9MU4 - chains e and T of the 10 polymer chains in the assembly; structure by electron microscopy, 3.29 A resolution.

Chain e:
Molecule: Histone H3
From: Drosophila melanogaster
Reference sequence: P02299 (H3_DROME); residues 37-136 here = UniProt positions 37-136
Chain sequence (100 residues; row label = number of the first residue in the row):
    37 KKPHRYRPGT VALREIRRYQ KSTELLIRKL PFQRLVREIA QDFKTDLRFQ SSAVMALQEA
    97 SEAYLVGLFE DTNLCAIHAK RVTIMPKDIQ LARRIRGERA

Chain T:
Molecule: 164-nt DNA strand
From: Drosophila melanogaster
Sequence (164 nucleotides; each row starts with the number of its first residue; numbers below 1 keep their minus sign (DT-87 is residue -87)):
   -87 TATATATATA TATATATCAG AATCCCGGTG CCGAGGCCGC TCAATTGGTC GTAGACAGCT
   -27 CTAGCACCGC TTAAACGCAC GTACGCGCTG TCCCCCGCGT TTTAACCGCC AAGGGGATTA
    33 CTCCCTAGTC TCCAGGCACG TGTCAGATAT ATACATCGAT ATAT

Interface between chain e and chain T:
Residue-residue contacts - 25 pairs, chain e then chain T:
  His40(e) - DG-68(T)  sugar contact
  Arg41(e) - DG9(T)  hydrogen bond to the base
  Arg41(e) - DC10(T)  sugar contact
  Tyr42(e) - DA-66(T)  sugar contact
  Tyr42(e) - DG9(T)  sugar contact
  Tyr42(e) - DC10(T)  hydrogen bond to the phosphate
  Arg43(e) - DG9(T)  sugar contact
  Pro44(e) - DG9(T)  sugar contact
  Gly45(e) - DG9(T)  hydrogen bond to the phosphate
  Val47(e) - DG9(T)  phosphate contact
  Val47(e) - DC10(T)  phosphate contact
  Ala48(e) - DG9(T)  phosphate contact
  Arg50(e) - DA-66(T)  phosphate contact
  Arg50(e) - DT-65(T)  salt bridge to the phosphate
  Arg54(e) - DT-65(T)  salt bridge to the phosphate
  Lys57(e) - DC-64(T)  salt bridge to the phosphate
  Arg64(e) - DC18(T)  phosphate contact
  Lys65(e) - DC18(T)  hydrogen bond to the phosphate
  Leu66(e) - DA17(T)  phosphate contact
  Leu66(e) - DC18(T)  phosphate contact
  Pro67(e) - DA17(T)  phosphate contact
  Arg70(e) - DA17(T)  salt bridge to the phosphate
  Asp82(e) - DG27(T)  phosphate contact
  Arg84(e) - DG26(T)  sugar contact
  Lys116(e) - DC-2(T)  salt bridge to the phosphate
Interface residues without a listed pair, chain e (20 interface residues in all): Thr46
Interface residues without a listed pair, chain T (14 interface residues in all): DA-67, DC8, DG25

In short:
The interface between chain e and chain T involves 20 residues on one side and 14 on the other, with 4
hydrogen bonds and 5 salt bridges. Polar pairs include Arg41(e)-DG9(T), Tyr42(e)-DC10(T) and Gly45(e)-DG9(T).
Chain e is Histone H3 and chain T is a 164-nt DNA strand, both from Drosophila melanogaster; the structure,
Structure of a native Drosophila melanogaster octameric nucleosome, was determined by electron microscopy.
